PDB entry 9EH8 | electron microscopy, 2.00 A resolution | chains A and B of the 3 polymer chains in the assembly

[Chain A (and B)]
Protein: Spike glycoprotein
Organism: Pipistrellus bat coronavirus HKU5
Notes: chain B of this document is another copy of the same molecule, construct and numbering; everything in this record applies to it too
Reference sequence: S4WWR5 (S4WWR5_BCHK5); numbering as in UniProt (aligned over 22-1296)
Sequence (1365 residues; row label = number of the first residue in the row; numbers below 1 keep their minus sign (Met-10 is residue -10)):
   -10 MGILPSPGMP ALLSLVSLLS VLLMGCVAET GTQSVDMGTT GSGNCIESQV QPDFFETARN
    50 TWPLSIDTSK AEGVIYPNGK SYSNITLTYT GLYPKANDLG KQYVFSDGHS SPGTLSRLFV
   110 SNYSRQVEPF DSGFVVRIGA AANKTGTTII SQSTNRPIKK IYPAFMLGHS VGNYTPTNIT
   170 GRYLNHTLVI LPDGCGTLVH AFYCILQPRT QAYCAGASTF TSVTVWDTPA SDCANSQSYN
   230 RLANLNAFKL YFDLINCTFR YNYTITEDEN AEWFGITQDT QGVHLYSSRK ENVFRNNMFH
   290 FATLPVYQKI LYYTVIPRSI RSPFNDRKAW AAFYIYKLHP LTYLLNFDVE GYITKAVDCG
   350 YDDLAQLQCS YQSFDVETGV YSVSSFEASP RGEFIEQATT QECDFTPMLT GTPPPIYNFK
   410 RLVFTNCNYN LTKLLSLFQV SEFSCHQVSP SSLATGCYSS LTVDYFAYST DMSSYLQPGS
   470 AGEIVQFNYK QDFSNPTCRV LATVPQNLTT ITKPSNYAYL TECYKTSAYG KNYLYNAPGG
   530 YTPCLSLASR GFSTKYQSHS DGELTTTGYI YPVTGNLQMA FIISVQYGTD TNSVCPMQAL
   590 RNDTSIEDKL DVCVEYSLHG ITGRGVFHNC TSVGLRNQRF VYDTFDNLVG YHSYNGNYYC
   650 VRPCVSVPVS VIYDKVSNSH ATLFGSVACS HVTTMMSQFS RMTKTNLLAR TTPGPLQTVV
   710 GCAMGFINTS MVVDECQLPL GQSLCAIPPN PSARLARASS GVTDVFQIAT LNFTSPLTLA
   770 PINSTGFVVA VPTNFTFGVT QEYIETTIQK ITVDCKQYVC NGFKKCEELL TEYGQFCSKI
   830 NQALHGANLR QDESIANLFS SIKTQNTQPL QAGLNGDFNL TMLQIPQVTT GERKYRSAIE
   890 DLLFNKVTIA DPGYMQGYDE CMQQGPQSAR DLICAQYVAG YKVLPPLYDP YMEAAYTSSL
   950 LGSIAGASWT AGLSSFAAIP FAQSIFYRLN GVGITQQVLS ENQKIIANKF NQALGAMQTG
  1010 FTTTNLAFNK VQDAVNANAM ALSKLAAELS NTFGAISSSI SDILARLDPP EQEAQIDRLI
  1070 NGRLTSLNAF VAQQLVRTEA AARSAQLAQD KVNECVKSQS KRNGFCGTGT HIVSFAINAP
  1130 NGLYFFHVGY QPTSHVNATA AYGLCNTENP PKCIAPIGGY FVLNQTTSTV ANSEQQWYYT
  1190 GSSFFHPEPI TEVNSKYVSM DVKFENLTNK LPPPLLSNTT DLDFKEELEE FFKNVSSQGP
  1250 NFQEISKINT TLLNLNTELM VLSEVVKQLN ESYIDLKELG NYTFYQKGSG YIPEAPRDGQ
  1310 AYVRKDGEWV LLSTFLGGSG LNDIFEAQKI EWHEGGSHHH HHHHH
Disordered / not traced: -10 to 22, 516-519, 688-689, 694-700, 741-753, 877-879, 915-919, 1177-1181, 1228-1354
Differences from the reference sequence: initiating methionine (-10); expression tag (-9 to 21, 1297-1354); conflict Pro1058 (Thr in S4WWR5), Pro1059 (Val in S4WWR5)
Cystine bridges: Cys34-Cys203, Cys184-Cys222, Cys193-Cys246, Cys348-Cys358, Cys392-Cys416, Cys434-Cys487, Cys446-Cys584, Cys512-Cys533, Cys602-Cys653, Cys619-Cys649, Cys678-Cys711, Cys725-Cys734, Cys804-Cys826, Cys809-Cys815, Cys910-Cys923, Cys1104-Cys1115, Cys1154-Cys1162
Covalent attachments: N-acetylglucosamine (NAG) linked to Asn73, Asn111, Asn162, Asn167, Asn174, Asn245, Asn419, Asn591, Asn618, Asn717, Asn783, Asn868, Asn1146, Asn1173, Asn1215; glycan linked to Asn132, Asn251, Asn761
Small-molecule neighbours:
  - linoleic acid (EIC), molecule 1: Phe394, Met397, Tyr418, Leu420, Leu424, Phe427, Val429, Phe432, Pro439, Leu442, Leu450, Val452, Val489, Ala491, Phe570, Ile572
  - linoleic acid (EIC), molecule 2: Tyr464, Ser469, Ala470, Gly471
  - folic acid (FOL): Trp51, Leu53, Ala129, Ala130, Lys133, Thr134, Gly135, Thr136, Ile138, Ile147, Ala318, Trp319, Ala320, Ala321

[Interface between chain A and chain B]
Contacting residue pairs (192):
  Ser359(A) - Ser827(B)  hydrogen bond (backbone-side chain)
  Ser359(A) - Gln831(B)
  Tyr360(A) - Gln831(B)
  Val369(A) - His834(B)
  Tyr370(A) - His834(B)
  Ser371(A) - Thr801(B)
  Ser374(A) - Asp803(B)
  Arg410(A) - Thr269(B)  hydrogen bond (side chain-backbone)
  Arg410(A) - Tyr296(B)
  Val412(A) - Tyr296(B)
  Gln436(A) - Ile1045(B)
  Gln436(A) - Leu1056(B)
  Val437(A) - Arg1055(B)
  Val437(A) - Leu1056(B)
  Ser438(A) - Arg1055(B)  hydrogen bond (backbone-backbone)
  Ser438(A) - Asp1057(B)  hydrogen bond
  Ser440(A) - Asp1057(B)  hydrogen bond
  Ser441(A) - Ala1054(B)
  Ser441(A) - Arg1055(B)  hydrogen bond (side chain-backbone)
  Thr451(A) - Gln270(B)  hydrogen bond
  Ser463(A) - Val429(B)
  Ser463(A) - Ser430(B)
  Ser463(A) - Phe432(B)
  Tyr464(A) - Phe427(B)
  Tyr464(A) - Gln428(B)
  Tyr464(A) - Val429(B)  hydrogen bond (side chain-backbone)
  Gln466(A) - Phe432(B)
  Gly468(A) - Pro439(B)
  Gly468(A) - Ser440(B)  hydrogen bond (backbone-backbone)
  Ser469(A) - Phe432(B)
  Ser469(A) - Ser440(B)
  Ala470(A) - Pro439(B)
  Leu534(A) - Gln297(B)
  Gln575(A) - Gln270(B)
  Tyr576(A) - Arg1055(B)
  Gly577(A) - Lys69(B)  hydrogen bond (backbone-side chain)
  Thr578(A) - Asn67(B)
  Asp579(A) - Gly68(B)
  Thr580(A) - Gly68(B)
  Arg613(A) - Gly811(B)  hydrogen bond (side chain-backbone)
  Arg613(A) - Phe812(B)
  Val615(A) - Gln913(B)  hydrogen bond (backbone-side chain)
  His617(A) - Met911(B)
  His617(A) - Gln912(B)
  His617(A) - Gln913(B)
  Cys619(A) - Gln913(B)
  Val622(A) - Ser72(B)
  Val622(A) - Val338(B)
  Gly623(A) - Ser70(B)
  Gly623(A) - Val338(B)  hydrogen bond (backbone-backbone)
  Gly623(A) - Glu339(B)
  Leu624(A) - Tyr65(B)
  Leu624(A) - Ser70(B)  hydrogen bond (backbone-side chain)
  Leu624(A) - Phe288(B)  hydrophobic
  Leu624(A) - Glu339(B)  hydrogen bond (backbone-backbone)
  Leu624(A) - Gly340(B)
  Leu624(A) - Tyr341(B)
  Asn626(A) - Glu280(B)
  Gln627(A) - Tyr65(B)
  Gln627(A) - Pro66(B)  hydrogen bond (side chain-backbone)
  Gln627(A) - Gly68(B)
  Gln627(A) - Lys69(B)  hydrogen bond (side chain-backbone)
  Gln627(A) - Ser70(B)
  Gln627(A) - Glu280(B)
  Phe629(A) - Gly68(B)
  Phe629(A) - Lys69(B)
  Phe629(A) - Ser70(B)  hydrogen bond (backbone-backbone)
  Val630(A) - Ser70(B)
  Tyr631(A) - Lys69(B)
  Tyr631(A) - Ser70(B)  hydrogen bond (backbone-backbone)
  Tyr631(A) - Tyr71(B)
  Asp632(A) - Tyr71(B)
  Thr633(A) - Ile74(B)
  Phe634(A) - Ser1039(B)
  Cys649(A) - Gln913(B)
  Val650(A) - Gln913(B)
  Arg651(A) - Cys910(B)
  Arg651(A) - Met911(B)
  Arg651(A) - Gln913(B)
  Pro652(A) - Val927(B)  hydrophobic
  Val654(A) - Tyr907(B)
  Val654(A) - Tyr926(B)
  Val654(A) - Val927(B)  hydrophobic
  Ser655(A) - Tyr926(B)  hydrogen bond (backbone-backbone)
  Val656(A) - Tyr907(B)
  Pro657(A) - Lys931(B)
  Ser675(A) - Gly902(B)  hydrogen bond (side chain-backbone)
  Ser675(A) - Tyr903(B)  hydrogen bond (backbone-backbone)
  Ser675(A) - Met904(B)
  Ser675(A) - Gln905(B)
  Ser675(A) - Gly906(B)  hydrogen bond (backbone-backbone)
  Ser675(A) - Tyr907(B)  hydrogen bond (backbone-backbone)
  Ser675(A) - Asp908(B)
  Ser675(A) - Tyr926(B)
  Ser675(A) - Lys931(B)
  Val676(A) - Met904(B)
  Val676(A) - Asp908(B)
  Ala677(A) - Asp908(B)  hydrogen bond (backbone-side chain)
  His680(A) - Tyr907(B)
  His680(A) - Asp908(B)
  His680(A) - Met911(B)
  Gln706(A) - Met904(B)
  Thr707(A) - Met904(B)
  Val708(A) - Tyr903(B)
  Val708(A) - Met904(B)
  Val709(A) - Tyr903(B)
  Gly710(A) - Tyr903(B)
  Gly710(A) - Met904(B)
  Asp723(A) - Lys852(B)  hydrogen bond (backbone-side chain)
  Pro728(A) - Leu936(B)  hydrophobic
  Gly730(A) - Pro935(B)
  Gly730(A) - Leu936(B)
  Gln731(A) - Pro935(B)  hydrogen bond (backbone-backbone)
  Gln731(A) - Leu936(B)
  Gln731(A) - Tyr937(B)
  Gln731(A) - Asp938(B)
  Ser732(A) - Leu936(B)  hydrogen bond (backbone-backbone)
  Ser732(A) - Tyr937(B)
  Ser732(A) - Asp938(B)  hydrogen bond
  Leu760(A) - Met941(B)
  Phe762(A) - Ile851(B)  hydrophobic
  Phe762(A) - Lys852(B)
  Phe762(A) - Tyr937(B)
  Phe762(A) - Met941(B)  hydrophobic
  Thr763(A) - Ile851(B)
  Thr763(A) - Lys852(B)
  Ser764(A) - Ile851(B)
  Ser764(A) - Gln854(B)  hydrogen bond (side chain-backbone)
  Ser764(A) - Thr856(B)
  Pro765(A) - Ile851(B)
  Pro765(A) - Lys852(B)
  Pro765(A) - Thr853(B)
  Pro765(A) - Gln854(B)
  Leu766(A) - Asn855(B)
  Leu766(A) - Thr856(B)  hydrogen bond (backbone-backbone)
  Thr767(A) - Thr856(B)
  Thr767(A) - Pro858(B)
  Leu768(A) - Thr856(B)  hydrogen bond (backbone-backbone)
  Leu768(A) - Gln857(B)
  Leu768(A) - Pro858(B)
  Leu768(A) - Phe965(B)
  Leu768(A) - Ala967(B)
  Pro770(A) - Gln857(B)
  Pro770(A) - Ala967(B)
  Phe776(A) - Ala966(B)  hydrophobic
  Phe776(A) - Ile968(B)  hydrophobic
  Val777(A) - Ala966(B)
  Val777(A) - Ala967(B)  hydrogen bond (backbone-backbone)
  Val778(A) - Phe965(B)
  Val778(A) - Ala966(B)  hydrophobic
  Ala779(A) - Ser964(B)
  Ala779(A) - Phe965(B)  hydrogen bond (backbone-backbone)
  Pro781(A) - Ser963(B)
  Gly980(A) - Ala960(B)
  Val981(A) - Gly961(B)  hydrogen bond (backbone-backbone)
  Asn1040(A) - Tyr822(B)
  Asn1040(A) - Phe825(B)
  Thr1041(A) - Tyr822(B)
  Phe1042(A) - Asn1070(B)
  Gly1043(A) - Tyr822(B)
  Gly1043(A) - Asp1066(B)
  Gly1043(A) - Asn1070(B)
  Asp1057(A) - Gly468(B)
  Pro1058(A) - Pro467(B)
  Pro1059(A) - His435(B)
  Arg1067(A) - Asp1066(B)  salt bridge
  Arg1092(A) - Arg1092(B)
  Asn1112(A) - Leu962(B)
  Asn1112(A) - Asn1102(B)
  Gly1113(A) - Asn1102(B)
  Thr1119(A) - Leu962(B)  hydrogen bond (side chain-backbone)
  Thr1119(A) - Ser963(B)  hydrogen bond
  Tyr1139(A) - Ser963(B)
  Pro1141(A) - Ser963(B)
  His1144(A) - Ser963(B)  hydrogen bond (side chain-backbone)
  Tyr1151(A) - Ile968(B)
  Tyr1151(A) - Pro969(B)
  Tyr1151(A) - Gln972(B)
  Tyr1151(A) - Tyr976(B)
  Pro1165(A) - Trp958(B)
  Gly1168(A) - Trp958(B)  hydrogen bond (backbone-side chain)
  Tyr1169(A) - Thr959(B)
  Tyr1169(A) - Ser964(B)  hydrogen bond
  Ser1191(A) - Thr959(B)
  Ser1191(A) - Ser964(B)
  Ser1192(A) - Ser963(B)
  Tyr1206(A) - Val1202(B)
  Val1207(A) - Val1202(B)  hydrophobic
  Ser1208(A) - Val1202(B)
  Met1209(A) - Gln985(B)
  Asp1210(A) - Gln985(B)
  Lys1212(A) - Gln972(B)
Other interface residues (no listed pair), chain A (128 interface residues in all): Ser373, Ser449, Asp460, Pro467, Tyr530, Ser535, Asp600, Phe616, Cys653, Gly674, Leu729, Asn761, Ala769, Gly982, Asp1022, Lys1033, Ala1036, Ser1039, Val1085, Gly1118, Gly1167
Other interface residues (no listed pair), chain B (107 interface residues in all): Thr75, Asn174, Glu431, Ser438, Ala443, Phe482, Arg839, Phe848, Gly914, Pro934, Pro939, Ala956, Ala1036, Asn1077, Val1085, Lys1106

[Summary]
128 residues of chain A and 107 residues of chain B are in contact, with 40 hydrogen bonds and 1 salt bridge.
Polar pairs include Arg1067(A)-Asp1066(B), Ser359(A)-Ser827(B) and Arg410(A)-Thr269(B). Ligands of chain A:
folic acid and linoleic acid.
Chain A and chain B are both Spike glycoprotein (Pipistrellus bat coronavirus HKU5); the structure, Structure
of the prefusion HKU5-19s Spike trimer (conformation 2), was determined by electron microscopy, deposited
together with 9EA0, 9D32 and 9E0I.
